5XM0 - chains E and F of the 10 polymer chains in the assembly; structure by X-ray diffraction, 2.87 A resolution.

# Chain E
Name: Histone H3.3
From: Mus musculus
UniProt: P84244 (H33_MOUSE); residues 0-135 here correspond to UniProt positions 1-136 (UniProt number = residue number + 1)
Sequence (139 residues; numbered -3 to 135; the number before each row is that of its first residue; numbers below 1 keep their minus sign (Gly-3 is residue -3)):
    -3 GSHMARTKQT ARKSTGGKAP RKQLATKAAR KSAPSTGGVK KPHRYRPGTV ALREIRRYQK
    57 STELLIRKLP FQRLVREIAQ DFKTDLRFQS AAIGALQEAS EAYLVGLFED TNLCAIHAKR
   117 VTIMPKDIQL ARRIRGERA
Disordered / not traced: -3 to 37, 135
Construct notes: expression tag (-3 to -1)
UniProt features mapped onto this chain:
  - site: Ser31 (Interaction with ZMYND11)
  - modified residue: Arg2 (Asymmetric dimethylarginine), Thr3 (Phosphothreonine), Lys4 (Allysine), Gln5 (5-glutamyl dopamine), Thr6 (Phosphothreonine), Arg8 (Citrulline), Lys9 (N6,N6,N6-trimethyllysine), Ser10 (ADP-ribosylserine), Thr11 (Phosphothreonine), Lys14 (N6-(2-hydroxyisobutyryl)lysine), Arg17 (Asymmetric dimethylarginine), Lys18 (N6-(2-hydroxyisobutyryl)lysine), Lys23 (N6-(2-hydroxyisobutyryl)lysine), Arg26 (Citrulline), Lys27 (N6,N6,N6-trimethyllysine), Ser28 (ADP-ribosylserine), Ser31 (Phosphoserine), Lys36 (N6,N6,N6-trimethyllysine), Lys37 (N6-butyryllysine), Tyr41 (Phosphotyrosine) and 9 more in UniProt
  - lipidation: Lys18 (N6-decanoyllysine)

# Chain F
Name: Histone H4
From: Mus musculus
UniProt: P62806 (H4_MOUSE); residues 0-102 here correspond to UniProt positions 1-103 (UniProt number = residue number + 1)
Sequence (106 residues; each row starts with the number of its first residue; numbers below 1 keep their minus sign (Gly-3 is residue -3)):
    -3 GSHMSGRGKG GKGLGKGGAK RHRKVLRDNI QGITKPAIRR LARRGGVKRI SGLIYEETRG
    57 VLKVFLENVI RDAVTYTEHA KRKTVTAMDV VYALKRQGRT LYGFGG
Disordered / not traced: -3 to 18
Construct notes: expression tag (-3 to -1)
UniProt features mapped onto this chain:
  - DNA-binding region: Lys16 to Lys20
  - modified residue: Ser1 (N-acetylserine), Arg3 (Asymmetric dimethylarginine), Lys5 (N6-(2-hydroxyisobutyryl)lysine), Lys8 (N6-(2-hydroxyisobutyryl)lysine), Lys12 (N6-(2-hydroxyisobutyryl)lysine), Lys16 (N6-(2-hydroxyisobutyryl)lysine), Lys20 (N6,N6,N6-trimethyllysine), Lys31 (N6-(2-hydroxyisobutyryl)lysine), Lys44 (N6-(2-hydroxyisobutyryl)lysine), Ser47 (Phosphoserine), Tyr51 (Phosphotyrosine), Lys59 (N6-(2-hydroxyisobutyryl)lysine), Lys77 (N6-(2-hydroxyisobutyryl)lysine), Lys79 (N6-(2-hydroxyisobutyryl)lysine), Thr80 (Phosphothreonine), Tyr88 (Phosphotyrosine), Lys91 (N6-(2-hydroxyisobutyryl)lysine)
  - cross-link (Glycyl lysine isopeptide (Lys-Gly)): Lys12 (interchain with G-Cter in SUMO2), Lys20 (interchain with G-Cter in SUMO2), Lys31 (interchain with G-Cter in SUMO2), Lys59 (interchain with G-Cter in SUMO2), Lys79 (interchain with G-Cter in SUMO2), Lys91 (interchain with G-Cter in SUMO2)

# Chain E / chain F interface
Pairs across the interface (105; chain E residue first):
  Gly44(E) - Lys44(F)
  Ala47(E) - Arg39(F)
  Ala47(E) - Lys44(F)
  Leu48(E) - Lys44(F)
  Glu50(E) - Arg35(F)  salt bridge
  Glu50(E) - Arg39(F)  salt bridge
  Ile51(E) - Arg39(F)
  Ile51(E) - Gly42(F)
  Ile51(E) - Val43(F)
  Tyr54(E) - Arg36(F)
  Tyr54(E) - Arg39(F)
  Tyr54(E) - Arg40(F)  hydrogen bond (backbone-side chain)
  Gln55(E) - Arg39(F)
  Gln55(E) - Arg40(F)  hydrogen bond (side chain-backbone)
  Gln55(E) - Gly42(F)
  Ser57(E) - Arg40(F)  hydrogen bond (backbone-side chain)
  Thr58(E) - Arg40(F)
  Glu59(E) - Arg40(F)  salt bridge
  Leu61(E) - Ala33(F)
  Leu61(E) - Arg36(F)  hydrogen bond (backbone-side chain)
  Leu61(E) - Leu37(F)
  Leu61(E) - Arg40(F)
  Ile62(E) - Ile29(F)  hydrophobic
  Ile62(E) - Leu37(F)  hydrophobic
  Pro66(E) - Gly28(F)
  Phe67(E) - Leu62(F)  hydrophobic
  Arg69(E) - Asn25(F)
  Leu70(E) - Asn25(F)
  Leu70(E) - Ile26(F)  hydrophobic
  Leu70(E) - Leu62(F)  hydrophobic
  Val71(E) - Ile66(F)  hydrophobic
  Arg72(E) - Arg19(F)
  Arg72(E) - Leu22(F)
  Glu73(E) - Leu22(F)
  Glu73(E) - Arg23(F)
  Glu73(E) - Asp24(F)  hydrogen bond (side chain-backbone)
  Glu73(E) - Asn25(F)  hydrogen bond
  Ile74(E) - Leu62(F)  hydrophobic
  Ile74(E) - Glu63(F)
  Ile74(E) - Ile66(F)  hydrophobic
  Ala75(E) - Ile66(F)  hydrophobic
  Gln76(E) - Leu22(F)
  Phe78(E) - Arg67(F)
  Phe78(E) - Val70(F)  hydrophobic
  Lys79(E) - Glu74(F)
  Asp81(E) - Lys79(F)  salt bridge
  Leu82(E) - Lys79(F)
  Arg83(E) - Lys79(F)  hydrogen bond (backbone-backbone)
  Arg83(E) - Thr80(F)
  Arg83(E) - Val81(F)  hydrogen bond (backbone-backbone)
  Phe84(E) - Val81(F)  hydrophobic
  Gln85(E) - Thr80(F)
  Gln85(E) - Val81(F)  hydrogen bond (backbone-backbone)
  Gln85(E) - Thr82(F)
  Gln85(E) - Ala83(F)  hydrogen bond (side chain-backbone)
  Ala87(E) - Ala83(F)
  Ala87(E) - Phe100(F)
  Ala88(E) - Val81(F)
  Ala88(E) - Thr82(F)
  Ala88(E) - Ala83(F)
  Ala88(E) - Val86(F)
  Gly90(E) - Phe100(F)
  Ala91(E) - Val86(F)  hydrophobic
  Ala91(E) - Leu97(F)
  Ala91(E) - Phe100(F)
  Leu92(E) - Val65(F)  hydrophobic
  Leu92(E) - Val86(F)  hydrophobic
  Glu94(E) - Phe100(F)
  Ala95(E) - Leu90(F)  hydrophobic
  Ser96(E) - Leu58(F)
  Ser96(E) - Phe61(F)
  Ser96(E) - Leu62(F)
  Tyr99(E) - Val57(F)
  Tyr99(E) - Phe61(F)  hydrophobic
  Tyr99(E) - Arg95(F)
  Leu100(E) - Leu37(F)  hydrophobic
  Leu100(E) - Leu58(F)  hydrophobic
  Val101(E) - Leu37(F)  hydrophobic
  Val101(E) - Gly41(F)
  Leu103(E) - Val57(F)  hydrophobic
  Phe104(E) - Ile34(F)  hydrophobic
  Phe104(E) - Leu37(F)
  Phe104(E) - Ala38(F)
  Phe104(E) - Val43(F)
  Phe104(E) - Thr54(F)
  Glu105(E) - Gly41(F)
  Asn108(E) - Gly42(F)  hydrogen bond (side chain-backbone)
  Asn108(E) - Val43(F)
  Val117(E) - Arg45(F)
  Thr118(E) - Arg45(F)  hydrogen bond
  Thr118(E) - Ile46(F)
  Thr118(E) - Ser47(F)
  Ile119(E) - Val43(F)  hydrophobic
  Ile119(E) - Arg45(F)  hydrogen bond (backbone-backbone)
  Ile119(E) - Ser47(F)  hydrogen bond (backbone-backbone)
  Ile119(E) - Ile50(F)
  Met120(E) - Ser47(F)
  Met120(E) - Ile50(F)
  Pro121(E) - Ser47(F)
  Pro121(E) - Leu49(F)  hydrophobic
  Pro121(E) - Ile50(F)
  Pro121(E) - Glu53(F)
  Ile124(E) - Ile50(F)  hydrophobic
  Gln125(E) - Glu53(F)  hydrogen bond
  Arg128(E) - Val57(F)
Other interface residues (no listed pair), chain E (55 interface residues in all): Glu97, Ala98, Arg131
Other interface residues (no listed pair), chain F (49 interface residues in all): Lys59, Thr71

# In short
Chain E and chain F form an interface of 55 and 49 residues respectively; the contacts include 15 hydrogen
bonds and 4 salt bridges. Polar contacts include Glu50(E)-Arg35(F), Glu50(E)-Arg39(F) and Glu59(E)-Arg40(F).
UniProt lists a DNA-binding region on chain F.
Here chain E is Histone H3.3 and chain F is Histone H4, both from Mus musculus. Entry 5XM0 (The mouse
nucleosome structure containing H2A, H2B type3-A, H3.3, and H4) was determined by X-ray diffraction (same
publication as 5XM1).
